PDB entry 1H9J | X-ray diffraction, 1.80 A resolution | chain A

# Chain A
Protein: Molybdenum-binding-protein
Source organism: Azotobacter vinelandii
UniProt: Q44529 (Q44529); residue numbers follow UniProt; this construct covers 1-142
Amino-acid sequence (145 residues; each row starts with the number of its first residue; note: 1 number in that range is skipped by the numbering (no residue carries it; nothing is unmodelled there); numbers below 1 keep their minus sign (Gly-3 is residue -3)):
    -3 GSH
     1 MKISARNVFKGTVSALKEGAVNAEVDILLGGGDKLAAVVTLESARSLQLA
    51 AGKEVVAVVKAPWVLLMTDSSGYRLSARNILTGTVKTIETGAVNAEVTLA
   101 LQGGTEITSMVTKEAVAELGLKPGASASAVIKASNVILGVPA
Small-molecule neighbours:
  - molybdate ion (MOO), molecule 1: Ser4, Ala5, Arg6, Lys60, Ala61, Pro62, Met110, Val111, Thr112, Ala115
  - molybdate ion (MOO), molecule 2: Gly91, Ala92, Val93, Asn94

# Overview
Bound to chain A: molybdate ion.
Chain A is Molybdenum-binding-protein (Azotobacter vinelandii); the structure, Two crystal structures of the
cytoplasmic molybdate-binding protein ModG suggest a novel cooperative binding mechanism and ..., was
determined by X-ray diffraction (same publication as 1H9K and 1H9M).
